PDB entry 6KUU | electron microscopy, 4.00 A resolution | chains B and R of the 5 polymer chains in the assembly

Chain B:
Name: RNA-directed RNA polymerase catalytic subunit
Source organism: Influenza D virus (D/swine/Oklahoma/1334/2011)
Notes: EC 2.7.7.48
Reference sequence: K9LH03 (K9LH03_9ORTO); residue numbers follow UniProt; this construct covers 1-753
Amino-acid sequence (753 residues; row label = number of the first residue in the row):
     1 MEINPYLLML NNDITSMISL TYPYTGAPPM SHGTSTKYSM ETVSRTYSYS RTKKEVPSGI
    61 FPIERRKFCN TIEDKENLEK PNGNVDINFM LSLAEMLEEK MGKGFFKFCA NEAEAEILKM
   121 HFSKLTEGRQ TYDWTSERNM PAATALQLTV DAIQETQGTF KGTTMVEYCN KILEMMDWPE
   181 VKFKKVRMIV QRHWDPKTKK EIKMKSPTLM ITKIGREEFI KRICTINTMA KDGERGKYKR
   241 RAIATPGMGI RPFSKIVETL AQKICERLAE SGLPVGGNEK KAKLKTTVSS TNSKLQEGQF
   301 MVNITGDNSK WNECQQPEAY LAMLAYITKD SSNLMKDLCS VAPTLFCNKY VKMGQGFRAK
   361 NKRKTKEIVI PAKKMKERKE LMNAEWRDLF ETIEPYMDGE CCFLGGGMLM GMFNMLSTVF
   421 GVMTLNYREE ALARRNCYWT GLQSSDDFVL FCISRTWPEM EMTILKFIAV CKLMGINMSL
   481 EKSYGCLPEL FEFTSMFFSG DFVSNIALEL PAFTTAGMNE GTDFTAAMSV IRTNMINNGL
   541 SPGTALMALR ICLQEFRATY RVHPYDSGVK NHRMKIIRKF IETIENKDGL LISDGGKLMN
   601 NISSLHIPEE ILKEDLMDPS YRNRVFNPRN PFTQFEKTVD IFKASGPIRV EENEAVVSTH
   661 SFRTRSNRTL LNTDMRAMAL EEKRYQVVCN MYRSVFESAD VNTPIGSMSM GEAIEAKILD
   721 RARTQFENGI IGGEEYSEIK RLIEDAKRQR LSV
Disordered / not traced: 187-207, 276-278, 431-434, 636-654, 753

Chain R:
Molecule: 3'-vRNA
Sequence (14 nucleotides; numbered 1 to 14; the number before each row is that of its first residue):
     1 CUCCUGCUUA UGCU
Disordered / not traced: 13-14

How chain B and chain R interact:
Pairs across the interface (8):
  Gln554(B) - G12(R)  base contact
  Ala558(B) - G12(R)  base contact
  Arg561(B) - A10(R)  phosphate contact
  Arg561(B) - U11(R)  salt bridge to the phosphate
  His563(B) - G12(R)  sugar contact
  Lys570(B) - U11(R)  sugar contact
  Asn571(B) - U11(R)  base contact
  His572(B) - U11(R)  base contact
Other interface residues (no listed pair), chain B (9 interface residues in all): Val569, Arg668
Other interface residues (no listed pair), chain R (4 interface residues in all): C7

Summary:
Chain B and chain R form an interface of 9 and 4 residues respectively; the contacts include 1 salt bridge.
The salt-bridged pair is Arg561(B)-U11(R).
Here chain B is RNA-directed RNA polymerase catalytic subunit (Influenza D virus (D/swine/Oklahoma/1334/2011))
and chain R is 3'-vRNA. Entry 6KUU (Structure of influenza D virus polymerase bound to vRNA promoter in Mode B
conformation (Class B3)) was determined by electron microscopy.
